9IKY - chains o and r of the 5 polymer chains in the assembly; structure by X-ray diffraction, 3.45 A resolution.

== Chain o ==
Name: MHC class I antigen
Source organism: Homo sapiens
UniProtKB: A0A6M6CC39 (A0A6M6CC39_HUMAN); residues 1-275 here correspond to UniProt positions 25-299 (UniProt number = residue number + 24)
Amino-acid sequence (275 residues; each row starts with the number of its first residue):
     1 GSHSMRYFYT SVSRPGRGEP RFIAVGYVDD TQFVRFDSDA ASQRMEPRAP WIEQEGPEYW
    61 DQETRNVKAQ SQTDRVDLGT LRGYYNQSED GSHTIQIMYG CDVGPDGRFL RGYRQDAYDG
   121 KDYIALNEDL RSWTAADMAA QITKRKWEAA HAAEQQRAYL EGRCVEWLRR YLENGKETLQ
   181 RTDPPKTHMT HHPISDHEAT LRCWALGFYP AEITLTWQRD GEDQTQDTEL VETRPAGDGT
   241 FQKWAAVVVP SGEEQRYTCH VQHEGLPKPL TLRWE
Disordered / not traced: 275
Disulfide bonds: C101-C164, C203-C259

== Chain r ==
Name: 1-2C-T96F TCR alpha chain
Source organism: Mus musculus
Amino-acid sequence (204 residues; row label = number of the first residue in the row):
     1 QQKVQQSPES LIVPEGGMAS LNCTSSDRNV DYFWWYRQHS GKSPKMLMSI FSNGEKEEGR
    61 FTVHLNKASL HTSLHIRDSQ PSDSALYLCA ARDSNYQLIW GSGTKLIIKP DIQNPDPAVY
   121 QLRDSKSSDK SVCLFTDFDS QTNVSQSKDS DVYITDKCVL DMRSMDFKSN SAVAWSNKSD
   181 FACANAFNNS IIPEDTFFPS PESS
Disordered / not traced: 1, 200-204
Disulfide bonds: C23-C89, C133-C183
From the paper describing this entry:
  - mutagenesis - N29R, N29Y: unchanged binding to KRAS-G12V/HLA-A11:01

== How chain o and chain r interact ==
Contacting residue pairs (16; chain o residue first):
  Q62(o) - S94(r)
  Q62(o) - N95(r)
  R65(o) - N95(r)  hydrogen bond
  N66(o) - N95(r)
  N66(o) - Y96(r)
  E154(o) - F51(r)
  Q155(o) - Y32(r)  hydrogen bond
  Q155(o) - R92(r)
  R157(o) - F51(r)
  A158(o) - F51(r)  hydrophobic
  Y159(o) - Y96(r)
  R163(o) - N29(r)
  R163(o) - D31(r)  salt bridge
  R163(o) - R92(r)
  R163(o) - D93(r)  hydrogen bond (side chain-backbone)
  R163(o) - Y96(r)
Interface residues without a listed pair, chain o (10 interface residues in all): E166
Interface residues without a listed pair, chain r (13 interface residues in all): V30, W34, S52, K67

== Summary ==
The interface between chain o and chain r involves 10 residues on one side and 13 on the other, with 3
hydrogen bonds and 1 salt bridge. Among the polar pairs are R163(o)-D31(r), R65(o)-N95(r) and Q155(o)-Y32(r).
From the paper: N29R and N29Y of chain r leave binding to KRAS-G12V/HLA-A11:01 unchanged.
Here chain o is MHC class I antigen (Homo sapiens) and chain r is 1-2C-T96F TCR alpha chain (Mus musculus).
Entry 9IKY (Crystal structure of 1-2C-T96F TCR in complex with HLA-A*11:01 bound to KRAS-G12V peptide
(VVGAVGVGK)) was determined by X-ray diffraction.
